4U43 - chains A and B; structure by X-ray diffraction, 2.18 A resolution.

Chain A (and B):
Protein: Mitogen-activated protein kinase kinase kinase kinase 4
From: Homo sapiens
Notes: EC 2.7.11.1; fragment: kinase domain; chain B of this document is another copy of the same molecule, construct and numbering; everything in this record applies to it too
Reference sequence: O95819 (M4K4_HUMAN); residues 2-328 here = UniProt positions 2-328
Sequence (332 residues; numbered 0 to 331; the number before each row is that of its first residue; numbering starts at 0):
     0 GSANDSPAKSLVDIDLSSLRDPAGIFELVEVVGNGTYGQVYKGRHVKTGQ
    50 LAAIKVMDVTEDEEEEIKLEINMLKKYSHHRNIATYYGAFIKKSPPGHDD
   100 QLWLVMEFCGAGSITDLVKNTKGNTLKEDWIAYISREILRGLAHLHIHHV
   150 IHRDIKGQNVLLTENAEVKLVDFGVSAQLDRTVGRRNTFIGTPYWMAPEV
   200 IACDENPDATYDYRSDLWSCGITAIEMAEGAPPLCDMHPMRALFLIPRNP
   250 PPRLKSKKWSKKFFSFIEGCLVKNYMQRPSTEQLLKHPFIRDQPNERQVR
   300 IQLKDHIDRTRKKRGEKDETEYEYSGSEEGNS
Unresolved in the structure: 0-13, 175-185, 312-331 (chain B: 0-9, 312-331)
Sequence notes: expression tag (0-1, 329-331)
Residues lining bound ligands: 3D8 (N-(pyridin-3-yl)pyrrolo[2,1-f][1,2,4]triazin-4-amine): V31, N33, G34, V39, A52, K54, M105, E106, F107, C108, G111, N158, L160, V170, D171

Interface between chain A and chain B:
Residue-residue contacts (76):
  E26(A) - H97(B)
  L27(A) - N33(B)
  L27(A) - G34(B)
  V28(A) - H97(B)  hydrogen bond (backbone-side chain)
  V28(A) - D98(B)
  E29(A) - G96(B)
  E29(A) - D98(B)
  V30(A) - D57(B)
  V30(A) - D98(B)  hydrogen bond (backbone-side chain)
  N33(A) - G183(B)  hydrogen bond (side chain-backbone)
  T35(A) - F188(B)
  Q38(A) - T35(B)  hydrogen bond (side chain-backbone)
  Q38(A) - Y36(B)
  Q38(A) - D57(B)
  Y40(A) - G34(B)
  Y40(A) - T35(B)  hydrogen bond (side chain-backbone)
  Y40(A) - D57(B)  hydrogen bond
  V55(A) - Y36(B)
  M56(A) - Y36(B)
  D57(A) - Y36(B)  hydrogen bond
  D57(A) - Q38(B)  hydrogen bond
  K91(A) - N33(B)
  H97(A) - E29(B)  salt bridge
  H97(A) - V39(B)
  H97(A) - Y40(B)
  Q100(A) - N33(B)
  Q100(A) - G34(B)  hydrogen bond (side chain-backbone)
  Q100(A) - Y36(B)  hydrogen bond
  Q100(A) - Q38(B)
  N186(A) - P238(B)
  T187(A) - T191(B)  hydrogen bond (backbone-side chain)
  T187(A) - P192(B)
  T187(A) - Y193(B)
  T187(A) - P238(B)
  F188(A) - F188(B)  hydrophobic
  F188(A) - G190(B)
  F188(A) - T191(B)
  F188(A) - P238(B)
  I189(A) - F188(B)
  I189(A) - I189(B)  hydrogen bond (backbone-backbone)
  I189(A) - G190(B)  hydrogen bond (backbone-backbone)
  I189(A) - P238(B)  hydrophobic
  I189(A) - M239(B)  hydrophobic
  I189(A) - L242(B)  hydrophobic
  G190(A) - F188(B)
  G190(A) - I189(B)  hydrogen bond (backbone-backbone)
  T191(A) - T187(B)  hydrogen bond (side chain-backbone)
  T191(A) - F188(B)
  P192(A) - T187(B)
  V199(A) - M239(B)
  A201(A) - M239(B)
  A201(A) - F243(B)  hydrophobic
  C202(A) - F243(B)
  D203(A) - D203(B)
  D203(A) - F243(B)
  D203(A) - R247(B)  salt bridge
  P206(A) - R240(B)  hydrogen bond (backbone-side chain)
  P206(A) - F243(B)  hydrophobic
  A208(A) - M239(B)  hydrophobic
  P238(A) - T187(B)
  P238(A) - I189(B)  hydrophobic
  M239(A) - I189(B)  hydrophobic
  M239(A) - M195(B)  hydrophobic
  M239(A) - V199(B)
  M239(A) - I200(B)  hydrophobic
  M239(A) - A201(B)
  M239(A) - L242(B)  hydrophobic
  R240(A) - P206(B)
  R240(A) - D207(B)  salt bridge
  L242(A) - I189(B)  hydrophobic
  L242(A) - L242(B)  hydrophobic
  F243(A) - A201(B)  hydrophobic
  F243(A) - C202(B)
  F243(A) - D203(B)
  F243(A) - P206(B)  hydrophobic
  R247(A) - D203(B)  salt bridge
Interface residues without a listed pair, chain A (38 interface residues in all): K155, Y193, M195, I200
Interface residues without a listed pair, chain B (39 interface residues in all): T59, R184, R185, N186, A208

In short:
38 residues of chain A face 39 of chain B across their interface; the contacts include 16 hydrogen bonds and 4
salt bridges. Among the polar pairs are H97(A)-E29(B), D203(A)-R247(B) and R240(A)-D207(B). Ligands of chain
A: compound 3D8.
Chain A and chain B are both Mitogen-activated protein kinase kinase kinase kinase 4 (Homo sapiens); the
structure, MAP4K4 in complex with inhibitor (compound 6), was determined by X-ray diffraction together with
4U44 and 4U45 from the same study.
